4N5Z - chains A and H of the 6 polymer chains in the assembly; structure by X-ray diffraction, 2.95 A resolution.

# Chain A
Molecule: Hemagglutinin HA1 chain
Organism: Influenza A virus
Notes: fragment: receptor binding domain, HA1
UniProtKB: Q6DQ33 (Q6DQ33_9INFA); the construct lacks a stretch of the UniProt sequence, so the offset changes along the chain: 11-55 = UniProt 17-61; 56-83 = UniProt 63-90; 84-96 = UniProt 92-104; 97-125 = UniProt 106-134; 3 more segments
Sequence (334 residues; numbered 7 to 333 plus 7 insertion-coded residues; the number before each row is that of its first residue; a row labelled like 125A-125B holds insertion residues (125A, then the next letters in order)):
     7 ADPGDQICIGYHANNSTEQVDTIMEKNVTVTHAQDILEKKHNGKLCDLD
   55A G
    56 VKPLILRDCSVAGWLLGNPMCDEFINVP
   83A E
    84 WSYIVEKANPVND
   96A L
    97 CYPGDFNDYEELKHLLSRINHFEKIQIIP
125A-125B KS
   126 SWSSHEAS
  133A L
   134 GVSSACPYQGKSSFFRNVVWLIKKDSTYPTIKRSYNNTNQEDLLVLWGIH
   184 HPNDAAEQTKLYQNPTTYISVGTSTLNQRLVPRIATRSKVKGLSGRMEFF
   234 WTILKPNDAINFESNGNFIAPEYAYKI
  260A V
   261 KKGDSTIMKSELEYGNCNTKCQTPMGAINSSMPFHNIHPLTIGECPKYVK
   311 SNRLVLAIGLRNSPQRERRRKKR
Not modelled in the structure: 7, 325-333
Differences from the reference sequence: expression tag (7-10); engineered mutation Asp158 (Asn170 in Q6DQ33), Lys224 (Asn236 in Q6DQ33), Leu226 (Gln238 in Q6DQ33), Ile318 (Thr331 in Q6DQ33)
Disulfide bonds: Cys52-Cys277, Cys64-Cys76, Cys97-Cys139, Cys281-Cys305
Covalent attachments: N-acetylglucosamine (NAG) linked to Asn33, Asn169
From the paper describing this entry:
  - mutagenesis - T318I: unchanged binding to receptor specificity
  - mutagenesis - T318I: increased stability (citing earlier work)
  - mutagenesis - N224K/Q226L: decreased binding to avian-type receptors
  - mutagenesis - N224K/Q226L: increased binding to human-type receptors
  - mutagenesis - N158D/N224K/Q226L: increased binding to human-type receptor

# Chain H
Molecule: Hemagglutinin
Organism: Influenza A virus
Notes: fragment: membrane fusion domain, HA2
UniProtKB: Q6DQ33 (Q6DQ33_9INFA); residues 1-174 here correspond to UniProt positions 347-520 (UniProt number = residue number + 346)
Sequence (181 residues; each row starts with the number of its first residue):
     1 GLFGAIAGFIEGGWQGMVDGWYGYHHSNEQGSGYAADKESTQKAIDGVTN
    51 KVNSIIDKMNTQFEAVGREFNNLERRIENLNKKMEDGFLDVWTYNAELLV
   101 LMENERTLDFHDSNVKNLYDKVRLQLRDNAKELGNGCFEFYHKCDNECME
   151 SVRNGTYDYPQYSEEARLKREEISSGRLVPR
Not modelled in the structure: 178-181
Differences from the reference sequence: expression tag (175-181)
Disulfide bonds: Cys144-Cys148

# Interface between chain A and chain H
Pairs across the interface (10; chain A residue first):
  Ile29(A) - Asn50(H)
  Ile29(A) - Lys51(H)
  Ile29(A) - Ser54(H)  hydrogen bond (backbone-side chain)
  Ile29(A) - Glu103(H)
  Ile29(A) - Arg106(H)
  Met30(A) - Gly47(H)
  Met30(A) - Asn50(H)
  Met30(A) - Phe110(H)  hydrophobic
  Lys32(A) - Asn50(H)
  Lys32(A) - Ser54(H)  hydrogen bond
Other interface residues (no listed pair), chain A (4 interface residues in all): Glu31
Other interface residues (no listed pair), chain H (8 interface residues in all): Asp46

# Summary
Chain A and chain H form an interface of 4 and 8 residues respectively, with 2 hydrogen bonds. Polar contacts
include Ile29(A)-Ser54(H) and Lys32(A)-Ser54(H). Covalently linked N-acetylglucosamine: at Asn33(A) and
Asn169(A). From the paper: T318I of chain A increases stability; N224K/Q226L of chain A reduce binding to
avian-type receptors.
Chain A is Hemagglutinin HA1 chain and chain H is Hemagglutinin, both from Influenza A virus; the structure,
Crystal structure of aerosol transmissible influenza H5 hemagglutinin mutant (N158D, N224K, Q226L and T318I)
from the ..., was determined by X-ray diffraction together with 4N5Y from the same study.
